6TVA - chains E and F of the 6 polymer chains in the assembly; structure by X-ray diffraction, 1.74 A resolution.

# Chain E
Name: Haemagglutinin HA1
Source organism: Influenza A virus
UniProtKB: A0A0A7HR51 (A0A0A7HR51_9INFA); residues 1-318 here correspond to UniProt positions 10-327 (UniProt number = residue number + 9)
Sequence (320 residues; row label = number of the first residue in the row; numbers below 1 keep their minus sign (Asp-1 is residue -1)):
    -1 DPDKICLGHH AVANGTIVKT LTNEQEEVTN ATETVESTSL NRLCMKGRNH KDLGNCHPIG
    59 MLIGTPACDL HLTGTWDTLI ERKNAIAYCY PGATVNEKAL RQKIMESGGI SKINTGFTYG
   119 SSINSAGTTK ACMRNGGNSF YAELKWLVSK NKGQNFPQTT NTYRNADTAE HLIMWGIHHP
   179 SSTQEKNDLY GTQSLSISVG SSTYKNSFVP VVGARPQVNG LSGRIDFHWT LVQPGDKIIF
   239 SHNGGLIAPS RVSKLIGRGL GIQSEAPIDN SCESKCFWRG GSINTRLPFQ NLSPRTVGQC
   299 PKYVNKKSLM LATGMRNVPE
Differences from the reference sequence: expression tag (-1 to 0); conflict Lys96 (Glu105 in A0A0A7HR51), Ser205 (Asn214 in A0A0A7HR51), Ile237 (Thr246 in A0A0A7HR51)
Cystine bridges: Cys42-Cys270, Cys54-Cys66, Cys87-Cys130, Cys274-Cys298
Covalent attachments: N-acetylglucosamine (NAG) linked to Asn28

# Chain F
Name: Haemagglutinin HA2
Source organism: Influenza A virus
UniProtKB: A0A0A7HR51 (A0A0A7HR51_9INFA); residues 1-172 here correspond to UniProt positions 333-504 (UniProt number = residue number + 332)
Sequence (172 residues; each row starts with the number of its first residue):
     1 GLFGAIAGFI ENGWEGMVDG WYGFRHQNAQ GTGQAADYKS TQAAIDQITG KLNRIIKKTN
    61 TEFESIESEF SEIDHQIGNV INWTKDSITD IWTYQAELLV AMENQHTIDM ADSEMLNLYE
   121 RVRKQLRQNA EEDGKGCFEI YHACDDSCME SIRNNTYNHS QYREEALLNR LN
Differences from the reference sequence: conflict Asn158 (Asp490 in A0A0A7HR51)
Cystine bridges: Cys144-Cys148
Covalent attachments: N-acetylglucosamine (NAG) linked to Asn82

# Chain E / chain F interface
Pairs across the interface - 147 pairs, chain E then chain F:
  Pro0(E) - Glu139(F)
  Pro0(E) - Ile140(F)
  Pro0(E) - Tyr141(F)  hydrophobic
  Asp1(E) - Gln27(F)
  Asp1(E) - Asn28(F)
  Asp1(E) - Phe138(F)
  Asp1(E) - Glu139(F)
  Asp1(E) - Ile140(F)  hydrogen bond (backbone-backbone)
  Asp1(E) - His142(F)
  Asp1(E) - Ala143(F)
  Asp1(E) - Cys144(F)  hydrogen bond (side chain-backbone)
  Lys2(E) - His26(F)
  Lys2(E) - Gln27(F)  hydrogen bond (backbone-backbone)
  Lys2(E) - Phe138(F)
  Lys2(E) - Met149(F)
  Ile3(E) - Phe24(F)  hydrophobic
  Ile3(E) - Arg25(F)
  Ile3(E) - Cys137(F)
  Ile3(E) - Phe138(F)  hydrogen bond (backbone-backbone)
  Ile3(E) - Ile140(F)  hydrophobic
  Ile3(E) - Ile152(F)  hydrophobic
  Cys4(E) - Trp14(F)
  Cys4(E) - Gly23(F)
  Cys4(E) - Phe24(F)
  Cys4(E) - Arg25(F)  hydrogen bond (backbone-backbone)
  Cys4(E) - Gly136(F)
  Cys4(E) - Cys137(F)  disulfide
  Leu5(E) - Ile10(F)
  Leu5(E) - Trp14(F)
  Leu5(E) - Gly23(F)
  Leu5(E) - Phe24(F)  hydrophobic
  Leu5(E) - Met115(F)  hydrophobic
  Leu5(E) - Leu118(F)  hydrophobic
  Leu5(E) - Gly136(F)  hydrogen bond (backbone-backbone)
  Leu5(E) - Phe138(F)  hydrophobic
  Gly6(E) - Trp14(F)
  Gly6(E) - Tyr22(F)
  Gly6(E) - Gly23(F)  hydrogen bond (backbone-backbone)
  Gly6(E) - Met115(F)
  His7(E) - Ile6(F)
  His7(E) - Ile10(F)
  His7(E) - Asn12(F)
  His7(E) - Gly13(F)
  His7(E) - Trp14(F)  hydrogen bond (backbone-backbone)
  His7(E) - Met17(F)
  His7(E) - Trp21(F)
  His7(E) - Met115(F)
  His8(E) - Trp14(F)
  His8(E) - Met17(F)
  His8(E) - Gly20(F)
  His8(E) - Trp21(F)  hydrogen bond (backbone-backbone)
  Ala9(E) - Gly13(F)
  Ala9(E) - Trp14(F)  hydrogen bond (backbone-backbone)
  Ala9(E) - Glu15(F)
  Ala11(E) - Glu15(F)
  Val16(E) - Asn104(F)
  Lys17(E) - Ala101(F)
  Lys17(E) - Asn104(F)  hydrogen bond (backbone-side chain)
  Thr18(E) - Ala101(F)
  Thr18(E) - Asn104(F)
  Thr18(E) - Gln105(F)  hydrogen bond
  Thr18(E) - Ile108(F)
  Leu19(E) - Ala101(F)
  Leu19(E) - Met102(F)
  Leu19(E) - Gln105(F)  hydrogen bond (backbone-side chain)
  Thr20(E) - Gln105(F)  hydrogen bond
  Glu24(E) - Ile108(F)
  Val26(E) - Ile108(F)  hydrophobic
  Thr30(E) - Leu52(F)
  Glu79(E) - Phe70(F)
  Arg80(E) - Phe70(F)
  Lys81(E) - Phe70(F)
  Lys96(E) - Glu72(F)
  Lys96(E) - Ile73(F)
  Lys96(E) - Asp74(F)
  Glu104(E) - Glu64(F)
  Arg256(E) - Glu64(F)  salt bridge
  Gly257(E) - Glu64(F)
  Gln261(E) - Glu67(F)
  Gln261(E) - Ser68(F)  hydrogen bond
  Gln261(E) - Glu69(F)  hydrogen bond (side chain-backbone)
  Gln261(E) - Phe70(F)
  Ser262(E) - Phe70(F)
  Arg277(E) - Glu69(F)  salt bridge
  Arg277(E) - Phe70(F)
  Arg284(E) - Ile56(F)
  Arg284(E) - Lys57(F)  hydrogen bond (backbone-backbone)
  Pro286(E) - Ile55(F)
  Pro286(E) - Lys57(F)
  Phe287(E) - Trp92(F)  hydrophobic
  Phe287(E) - Ala96(F)  hydrophobic
  Pro292(E) - Lys85(F)
  Arg293(E) - Glu67(F)
  Arg293(E) - Glu69(F)  salt bridge
  Arg293(E) - Lys85(F)
  Val295(E) - Phe63(F)
  Val295(E) - Glu64(F)
  Val295(E) - Ser65(F)
  Gly296(E) - Thr61(F)
  Gly296(E) - Glu62(F)
  Gly296(E) - Phe63(F)  hydrogen bond (backbone-backbone)
  Gln297(E) - Lys58(F)  hydrogen bond (backbone-side chain)
  Gln297(E) - Asn60(F)
  Gln297(E) - Thr61(F)
  Gln297(E) - Glu62(F)
  Cys298(E) - Lys58(F)
  Lys300(E) - Phe63(F)
  Lys300(E) - Trp92(F)
  Tyr301(E) - Thr89(F)
  Tyr301(E) - Trp92(F)
  Val302(E) - Trp92(F)
  Val302(E) - Thr93(F)
  Asn303(E) - Thr89(F)
  Asn303(E) - Asp90(F)
  Asn303(E) - Thr93(F)  hydrogen bond (backbone-side chain)
  Lys304(E) - Glu97(F)  salt bridge
  Leu307(E) - Ala96(F)  hydrophobic
  Leu307(E) - Glu97(F)
  Met308(E) - Val100(F)
  Met308(E) - Asn104(F)  hydrogen bond (backbone-side chain)
  Leu309(E) - Leu52(F)  hydrophobic
  Leu309(E) - Ile55(F)  hydrophobic
  Leu309(E) - Val100(F)  hydrophobic
  Leu309(E) - Glu103(F)
  Leu309(E) - Asn104(F)
  Ala310(E) - Asn104(F)  hydrogen bond (backbone-side chain)
  Ala310(E) - Thr107(F)
  Thr311(E) - Trp21(F)
  Thr311(E) - Ile48(F)
  Gly312(E) - Trp21(F)
  Gly312(E) - Thr107(F)
  Met313(E) - Ile6(F)  hydrophobic
  Met313(E) - Trp21(F)
  Met313(E) - Tyr22(F)  hydrophobic
  Met313(E) - Ala111(F)  hydrophobic
  Arg314(E) - Gly1(F)
  Arg314(E) - Ile108(F)
  Val316(E) - Ala7(F)  hydrophobic
  Val316(E) - Glu11(F)
  Val316(E) - Asn12(F)
  Val316(E) - Gly13(F)  hydrogen bond (backbone-backbone)
  Pro317(E) - Asn12(F)
  Pro317(E) - Glu15(F)
  Glu318(E) - Asn12(F)
  Glu318(E) - Gly13(F)
  Glu318(E) - Trp14(F)
  Glu318(E) - Glu15(F)  hydrogen bond (side chain-backbone)
Interface residues without a listed pair, chain E (63 interface residues in all): Val10, Thr32, Arg99, Leu258, Glu263, Lys273, Cys274, Leu285, Pro299
Interface residues without a listed pair, chain F (78 interface residues in all): Gly16, Ala29, Thr59, Ser71, Leu98, Leu99, Asp109, Tyr119, Val122, Leu126, Arg153
Disulfides between the chains: Cys4(E)-Cys137(F)

# Overview
Chain E and chain F form an interface of 63 and 78 residues respectively, with 1 disulfide bond, 24 hydrogen
bonds and 4 salt bridges. Among the polar pairs are Arg256(E)-Glu64(F), Arg277(E)-Glu69(F) and
Arg293(E)-Glu69(F). Covalently linked N-acetylglucosamine: at Asn28(E). Covalently linked N-acetylglucosamine:
at Asn82(F).
Chain E is Haemagglutinin HA1 and chain F is Haemagglutinin HA2, both from Influenza A virus; the structure,
Crystal structure of the haemagglutinin from a transmissible H10N7 seal influenza virus isolated in Netherland
in ..., was determined by X-ray diffraction, deposited together with 6TJW, 6TJY, 6TVB, 6TVC, 6TVD, 6TVF and 9
further entries.
